PDB entry 2GIG | X-ray diffraction, 1.83 A resolution | chains E and A of the 4 polymer chains in the assembly

[Chain E]
Molecule: 14-nt DNA strand
Sequence (14 nucleotides; each row starts with the number of its first residue):
     1 GCCGGTCGACCGGC

[Chain A]
Name: Type II restriction enzyme HincII
From: Haemophilus influenzae
Notes: EC 3.1.21.4
UniProt: P44413 (T2D2_HAEIN); residue numbers follow UniProt; this construct covers 2-258
Chain sequence (257 residues; numbered 2 to 258; the number before each row is that of its first residue):
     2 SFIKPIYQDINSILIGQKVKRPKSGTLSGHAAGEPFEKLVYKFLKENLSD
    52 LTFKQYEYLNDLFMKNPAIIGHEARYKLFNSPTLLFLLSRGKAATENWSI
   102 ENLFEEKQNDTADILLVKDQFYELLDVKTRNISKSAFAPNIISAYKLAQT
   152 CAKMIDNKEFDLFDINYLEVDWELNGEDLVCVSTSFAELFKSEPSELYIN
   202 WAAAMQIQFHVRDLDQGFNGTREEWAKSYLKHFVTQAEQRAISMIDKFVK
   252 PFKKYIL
Disordered / not traced: 24-30, 258
Construct notes: conflict Thr130 (Arg in P44413), Trp173 (Ser in P44413); engineered mutation Phe138 (Gln in P44413)
Metal / ion sites: Na+ site 1: Asp114, Asp127, Val128 (shared with 2 residues of chain F); Na+ site 2: Asp127, Ile142 (shared with 1 residue of chain F)

[How chain E and chain A interact]
Contacting residue pairs (24; chain E residue first):
  DG4(E) with Phe138(A), base contact; Tyr199(A), hydrogen bond to the phosphate; Asn201(A), sugar contact
  DG5(E) with Phe138(A), base contact; Asn201(A), hydrogen bond to the base; Ala203(A), phosphate contact; Ala204(A), base contact; Gln209(A), hydrogen bond to the base; Arg241(A), salt bridge to the phosphate; Lys248(A), salt bridge to the phosphate
  DT6(E) with Ala203(A), base contact; Ala204(A), base contact
  DG8(E) with His31(A), hydrogen bond to the phosphate; Gln109(A), base contact
  DA9(E) with His31(A), sugar contact; Gln109(A), base contact
  DC10(E) with Gln109(A), sugar contact
  DC11(E) with Lys108(A), hydrogen bond to the phosphate
  DG12(E) with Gly92(A), hydrogen bond to the phosphate; Ala95(A), phosphate contact; Lys108(A), salt bridge to the phosphate
  DG13(E) with Gly92(A), phosphate contact; Lys93(A), hydrogen bond to the phosphate
  DC14(E) with Lys93(A), salt bridge to the phosphate
Also at the interface, not in a pair above, chain E (11 interface residues in all): DC3
Also at the interface, not in a pair above, chain A (17 interface residues in all): Tyr77, Arg91, Phe249

[In short]
The interface between chain E and chain A involves 11 residues on one side and 17 on the other, with 7
hydrogen bonds and 4 salt bridges. Among the polar pairs are DG5(E)-Asn201(A), DG5(E)-Gln209(A) and
DG4(E)-Tyr199(A).
Chain E is a 14-nt DNA strand and chain A is Type II restriction enzyme HincII (Haemophilus influenzae); the
structure, Alteration of sequence specificity of the type II restriction endonuclease HINCII through an
indirect readout mechanism, was determined by X-ray diffraction, deposited together with 2GIE, 2GIH, 2GII and
2GIJ.
